Entry 9FNE (electron microscopy, 4.00 A resolution); this record covers chains D and P of the 11 polymer chains in the assembly.

== Chain D ==
Protein: DNA-directed RNA polymerase subunit beta'
Organism: Mycolicibacterium smegmatis MC2 155
Notes: EC 2.7.7.6
UniProtKB: A0QS66 (RPOC_MYCS2); residues 1-1317 here = UniProt positions 1-1317
Amino-acid sequence (1317 residues; row label = number of the first residue in the row):
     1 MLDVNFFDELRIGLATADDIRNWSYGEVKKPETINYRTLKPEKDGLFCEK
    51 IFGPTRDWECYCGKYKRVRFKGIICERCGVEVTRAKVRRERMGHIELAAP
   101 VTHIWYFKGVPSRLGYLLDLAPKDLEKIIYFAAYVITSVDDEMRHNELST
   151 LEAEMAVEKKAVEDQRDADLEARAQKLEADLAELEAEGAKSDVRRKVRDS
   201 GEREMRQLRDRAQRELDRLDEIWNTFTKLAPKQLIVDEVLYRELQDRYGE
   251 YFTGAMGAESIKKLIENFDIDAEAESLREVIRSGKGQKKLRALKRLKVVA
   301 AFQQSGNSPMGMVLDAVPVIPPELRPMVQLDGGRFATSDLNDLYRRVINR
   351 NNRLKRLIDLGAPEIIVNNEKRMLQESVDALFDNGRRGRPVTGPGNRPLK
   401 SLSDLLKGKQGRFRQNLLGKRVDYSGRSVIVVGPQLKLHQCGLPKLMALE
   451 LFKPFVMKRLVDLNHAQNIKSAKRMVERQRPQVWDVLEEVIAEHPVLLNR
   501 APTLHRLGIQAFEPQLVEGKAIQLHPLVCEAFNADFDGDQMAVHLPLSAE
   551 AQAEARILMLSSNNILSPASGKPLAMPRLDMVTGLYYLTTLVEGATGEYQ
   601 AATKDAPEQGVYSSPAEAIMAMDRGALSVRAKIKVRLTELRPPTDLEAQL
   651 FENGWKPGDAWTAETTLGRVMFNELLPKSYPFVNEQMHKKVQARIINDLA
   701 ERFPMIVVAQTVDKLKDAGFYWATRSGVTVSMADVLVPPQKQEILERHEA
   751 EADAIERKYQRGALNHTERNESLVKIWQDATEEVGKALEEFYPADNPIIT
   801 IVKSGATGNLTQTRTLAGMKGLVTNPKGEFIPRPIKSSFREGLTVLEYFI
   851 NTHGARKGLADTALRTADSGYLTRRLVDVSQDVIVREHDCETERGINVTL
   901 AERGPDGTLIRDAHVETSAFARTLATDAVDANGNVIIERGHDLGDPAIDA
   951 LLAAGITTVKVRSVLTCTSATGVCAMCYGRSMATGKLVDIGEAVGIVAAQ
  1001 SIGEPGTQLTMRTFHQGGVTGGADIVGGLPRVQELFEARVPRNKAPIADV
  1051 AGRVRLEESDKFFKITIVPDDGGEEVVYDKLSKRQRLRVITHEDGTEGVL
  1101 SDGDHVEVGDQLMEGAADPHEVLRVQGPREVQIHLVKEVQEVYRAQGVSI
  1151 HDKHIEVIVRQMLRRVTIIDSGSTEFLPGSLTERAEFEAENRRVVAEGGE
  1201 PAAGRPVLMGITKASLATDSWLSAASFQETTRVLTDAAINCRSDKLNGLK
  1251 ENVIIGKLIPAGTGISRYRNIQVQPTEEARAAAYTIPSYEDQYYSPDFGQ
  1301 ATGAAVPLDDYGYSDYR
Unresolved in the structure: 1013-1025, 1093-1097, 1284-1317
UniProt features mapped onto this chain:
  - binding site (Zn(2+)): Cys60, Cys62, Cys75, Cys78, Cys890, Cys967, Cys974, Cys977
  - binding site (Mg(2+)): Asp535, Asp537, Asp539
Metal / ion sites: Zn2+ site 1: Cys60, Cys62, Cys75, Cys78; Mg2+: Asp535, Asp537, Asp539; Zn2+ site 2: Cys890, Cys967, Cys974, Cys977

== Chain P ==
Molecule: recA-op template strand
Sequence (68 nucleotides; row label = number of the first residue in the row):
    78 GGTGTTCCGATCGGTACCGGACATGTAAAGAGCAGACCACCGACAAGTCC
   128 GGTCGAACTCTTCACCAC
Unresolved in the structure: 78-82, 126-145

== Chain D / chain P interface ==
Pairs across the interface (20; chain D residue first):
  Lys108(D) - DC89(P)  salt bridge to the phosphate
  Val110(D) - DC89(P)  sugar contact
  Gln287(D) - DT83(P)  base contact
  Leu330(D) - DA100(P)  base contact
  Asp331(D) - DA100(P)  hydrogen bond to the base
  Arg334(D) - DT101(P)  salt bridge to the phosphate
  Gly395(D) - DT101(P)  base contact
  Lys409(D) - DA93(P)  salt bridge to the phosphate
  Arg414(D) - DT92(P)  salt bridge to the phosphate
  Arg421(D) - DG96(P)  salt bridge to the phosphate
  Arg427(D) - DC95(P)  hydrogen bond to the base
  Arg427(D) - DG96(P)  sugar contact
  Ala501(D) - DC95(P)  sugar contact
  Pro502(D) - DC94(P)  base contact
  Ala863(D) - DA93(P)  base contact
  Thr866(D) - DA93(P)  base contact
  Ala867(D) - DA93(P)  base contact
  Gln1228(D) - DG91(P)  sugar contact
  Glu1229(D) - DG90(P)  sugar contact
  Glu1229(D) - DG91(P)  phosphate contact
Interface residues without a listed pair, chain D (21 interface residues in all): Arg386, Pro394, Tyr871
Interface residues without a listed pair, chain P (13 interface residues in all): DT88, DG102

== In short ==
21 residues of chain D and 13 residues of chain P are in contact; the contacts include 2 hydrogen bonds and 5
salt bridges. Among the polar pairs are Asp331(D)-DA100(P), Arg427(D)-DC95(P) and Lys108(D)-DC89(P). UniProt
lists 8 Zn2+-binding residues and 3 Mg2+-binding residues on chain D.
Chain D is DNA-directed RNA polymerase subunit beta' (Mycolicibacterium smegmatis MC2 155) and chain P is
recA-op template strand; the structure, Mycobacterial PafBC-bound transcription initiation complex, was
determined by electron microscopy, deposited together with 9FND.
